Entry 8HFS (electron microscopy, 2.98 A resolution); this record covers chains Y and A of the 8 polymer chains in the assembly.

# Chain Y
Molecule: Mannose-specific PTS system, IIC component
From: Lactococcus lactis subsp. lactis (strain KF147)
Notes: EC 2.7.1.69
UniProt: D2BKY8 (D2BKY8_LACLK); residue numbers follow UniProt; this construct covers 1-270
Chain sequence (270 residues; numbered 1 to 270; the number before each row is that of its first residue):
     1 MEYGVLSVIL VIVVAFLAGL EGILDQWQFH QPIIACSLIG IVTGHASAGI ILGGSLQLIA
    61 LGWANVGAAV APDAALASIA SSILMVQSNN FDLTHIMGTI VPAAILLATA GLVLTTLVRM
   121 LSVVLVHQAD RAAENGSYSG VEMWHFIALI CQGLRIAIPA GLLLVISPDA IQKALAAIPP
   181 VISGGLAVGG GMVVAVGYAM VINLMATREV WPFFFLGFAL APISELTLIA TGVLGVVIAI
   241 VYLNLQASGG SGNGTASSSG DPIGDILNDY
Not modelled in the structure: 250-270
Ligand contacts: alpha-D-mannopyranose (MAN): Asn65, Val66, Gly67, Ala68
What the authors report for this chain:
  - specificity-determining residues: Leu93, Thr94 to Gly98

# Chain A
Molecule: Bacteriocin lactococcin-A
From: Lactococcus lactis subsp. lactis
UniProt: P0A312 (LCNA_LACLL); residues 1-54 here correspond to UniProt positions 22-75 (UniProt number = residue number + 21)
Chain sequence (54 residues; numbered 1 to 54; the number before each row is that of its first residue):
     1 KLTFIQSTAA GDLYYNTNTH KYVYQQTQNA FGAAANTIVN GWMGGAAGGF GLHH

# Chain Y / chain A interface
Pairs across the interface (32; chain Y residue first):
  Leu58(Y) with Ala9(A); Ala10(A); Gln26(A); Ala30(A), hydrophobic
  Ile59(Y) with Thr8(A); Tyr24(A)
  Leu61(Y) with Ala9(A); Thr37(A)
  Gly62(Y) with Thr37(A)
  Val101(Y) with Tyr24(A), hydrophobic
  Pro102(Y) with Leu13(A), hydrophobic; Tyr22(A); Tyr24(A)
  Ile105(Y) with Gln6(A); Tyr24(A), hydrophobic
  Leu106(Y) with Leu13(A), hydrophobic
  Thr109(Y) with Gln6(A), hydrogen bond
  Leu175(Y) with Tyr22(A)
  Ala176(Y) with His20(A)
  Ile178(Y) with Tyr22(A)
  Pro179(Y) with Tyr22(A)
  Pro180(Y) with Tyr15(A), hydrophobic
  Ser183(Y) with Ile5(A); Tyr22(A), hydrogen bond
  Ala187(Y) with Phe4(A); Ile5(A)
  Met205(Y) with Ala47(A)
  Leu228(Y) with Val39(A), hydrophobic; Asn40(A); Met43(A)
  Ile229(Y) with Val39(A), hydrophobic
  Gly232(Y) with Met43(A)
Other interface residues (no listed pair), chain Y (25 interface residues in all): Trp63, Met97, Gly98, Gly184, Leu204
Other interface residues (no listed pair), chain A (26 interface residues in all): Val23, Gln28, Asn29, Ala33, Ala34, Gly48, Gly49, His53

# Summary
25 residues of chain Y and 26 residues of chain A are in contact; the contacts include 2 hydrogen bonds. Polar
contacts include Thr109(Y)-Gln6(A) and Ser183(Y)-Tyr22(A). Chain Y binds alpha-D-mannopyranose. From the
paper: specificity determinants Leu93(Y) and Thr94(Y).
Here chain Y is Mannose-specific PTS system, IIC component (Lactococcus lactis subsp. lactis (strain KF147))
and chain A is Bacteriocin lactococcin-A (Lactococcus lactis subsp. lactis). Entry 8HFS (The structure of
LcnA, LciA, and the man-PTS of Lactococcus lactis) was determined by electron microscopy.
